7UPT - chains D and G of the 7 polymer chains in the assembly; structure by electron microscopy, 3.50 A resolution.

Chain D:
Protein: Outer mitochondrial transmembrane helix translocase
Source organism: Homo sapiens
Notes: EC 7.4.2.-
UniProtKB: Q8NBU5 (ATAD1_HUMAN); residue numbers follow UniProt; this construct covers 42-361
Sequence (341 residues; row label = number of the first residue in the row):
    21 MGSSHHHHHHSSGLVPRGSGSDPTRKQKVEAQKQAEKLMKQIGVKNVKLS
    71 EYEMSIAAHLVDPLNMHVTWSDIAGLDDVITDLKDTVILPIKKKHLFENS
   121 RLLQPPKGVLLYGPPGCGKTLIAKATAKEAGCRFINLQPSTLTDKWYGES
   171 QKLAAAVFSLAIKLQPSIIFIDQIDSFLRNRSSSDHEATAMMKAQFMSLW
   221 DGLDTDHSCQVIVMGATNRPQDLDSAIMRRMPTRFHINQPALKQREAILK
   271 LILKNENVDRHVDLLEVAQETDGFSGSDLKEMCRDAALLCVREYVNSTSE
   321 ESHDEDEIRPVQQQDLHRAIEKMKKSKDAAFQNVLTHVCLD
Not modelled in the structure: 21-45, 316-327, 352-361
Differences from the reference sequence: initiating methionine (21); expression tag (22-41); engineered mutation Q193 (Glu in Q8NBU5)
UniProt features mapped onto this chain:
  - binding site (ATP): G133 to T140
  - modified residue: S322 (Phosphoserine)
  - natural variant: Q54 (Q54H: In HKPX4; uncertain significance), V107 (V107I: In a colorectal cancer sample), E276 to D361 (deletion: In HKPX4)
Bound ions: Mg2+: T140 (together with ATP)
Small-molecule neighbours:
  - ATP (adenosine-5'-triphosphate), molecule 1: D92, I93, A94, P135, G136, C137, G138, K139, T140, L141, Q193, A236, N238, I268, L271, G296, S297, K300
  - ATP, molecule 2: M217, D221, D226, A246, R249, R250
Reported in the primary citation:
  - binding site for Unknown peptide substrate (chain G): W166, Y167, H206

Chain G:
Protein: Unknown peptide substrate
Source organism: Escherichia coli
Sequence (10 residues; numbered 1 to 10; the number before each row is that of its first residue; X marks 10 residues of unknown identity (built as UNK)):
     1 XXXXXXXXXX

How chain D and chain G interact:
Chain D residues in contact with chain G, 4 residues: K165, W166, Y167, H206

Overview:
No residue of chain D is in contact with chain G. Chain D binds ATP. Curated annotation (UniProt) lists 8
ATP-binding residues on chain D. From the paper: a binding site for Unknown peptide substrate (chain G) at
W166(D), Y167(D) and H206(D).
Here chain D is Outer mitochondrial transmembrane helix translocase (Homo sapiens) and chain G is Unknown
peptide substrate (Escherichia coli). Entry 7UPT (Human mitochondrial AAA protein ATAD1 (with a catalytic dead
mutation) in complex with a peptide substrate ...) was determined by electron microscopy together with 7UPR
from the same study.
